Entry 7EJX (electron microscopy, 2.40 A resolution); this record covers chains A and S of the 5 polymer chains in the assembly.

[Chain A]
Protein: Guanine nucleotide-binding protein G(i) subunit alpha-1
Source organism: Homo sapiens
UniProt: P63096 (GNAI1_HUMAN); numbering as in UniProt (aligned over 1-354)
Chain sequence (354 residues; row label = number of the first residue in the row):
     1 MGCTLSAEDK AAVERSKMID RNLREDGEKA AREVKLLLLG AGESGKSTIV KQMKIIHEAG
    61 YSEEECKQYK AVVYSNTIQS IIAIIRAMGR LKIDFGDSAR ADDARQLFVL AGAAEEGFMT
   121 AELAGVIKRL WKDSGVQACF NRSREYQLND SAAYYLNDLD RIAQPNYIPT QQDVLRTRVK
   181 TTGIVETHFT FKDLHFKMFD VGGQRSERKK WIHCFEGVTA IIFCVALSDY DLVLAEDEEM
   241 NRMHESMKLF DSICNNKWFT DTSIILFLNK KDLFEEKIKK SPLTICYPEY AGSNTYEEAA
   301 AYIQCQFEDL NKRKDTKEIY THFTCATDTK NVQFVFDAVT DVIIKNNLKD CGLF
Not modelled in the structure: 1-3, 54-181, 234-240
Swiss-Prot annotation at these positions:
  - region: Lys35 to Thr48 (G1 motif), Asp173 to Thr181 (G2 motif), Phe196 to Arg205 (G3 motif), Ile265 to Asp272 (G4 motif), Thr324 to Thr329 (G5 motif)
  - binding site (GTP): Glu43 to Thr48, Ser151, Leu175 to Thr181, Asp200 to Gln204, Asn269 to Asp272, Ala326
  - binding site (Mg(2+)): Ser47, Thr181
  - modified residue: Arg178 (ADP-ribosylarginine), Gln204 (Deamidated glutamine), Cys351 (ADP-ribosylcysteine)
  - lipidation: Gly2 (N-myristoyl glycine), Cys3 (S-palmitoyl cysteine)
  - natural variant: Gly40 (G40C: In NEDHISB; G40R: In NEDHISB), Gly45 (G45D: In NEDHISB), Thr48 (T48I: In NEDHISB; T48K: In NEDHISB), Gln52 (Q52P: In NEDHISB), Ser75 (deletion: In NEDHISB; uncertain significance), Gln172 (deletion: In NEDHISB), Asp173 (D173V: In NEDHISB), Glu186 to Phe189 (deletion: In NEDHISB; uncertain significance), Cys224 (C224Y: In NEDHISB), Lys270 (K270N: In NEDHISB; K270R: In NEDHISB), Asp272 (D272G: In NEDHISB), Ala326 (A326P: In NEDHISB), 1 further natural variant entry in UniProt
  - mutagenesis: Gly42 (G42R: Abolishes switch to an activated conformation and dissociation from beta and gamma subunits upon GTP binding. Abolishes interaction with RGS family members), Glu116 (E116L: Enhances interaction (inactive GDP-bound) with RGS14), Gln147 (Q147L: Enhances interaction (inactive GDP-bound) with RGS14), Glu245 (E245L: Enhances interaction (inactive GDP-bound) with RGS14)

[Chain S]
Protein: scFv16
Source organism: Mus musculus
Notes: antibody fragment or engineered binder
Chain sequence (259 residues; numbered 1 to 247 plus 14 insertion-coded residues; 2 numbers in that range are skipped by the numbering (no residue carries them; nothing is unmodelled there); the number before each row is that of its first residue; a row labelled like 121A-121N holds insertion residues (121A, then the next letters in order)):
     1 DVQLVESGGG LVQPGGSRKL SCSASGFAFS SFGMHWVRQA PEKGLEWVAY ISSGSGTIYY
    61 ADTVKGRFTI SRDDPKNTLF LQMTSLRSED TAMYYCVRSI YYYGSSPFDF WGQGTTLTVS
   121 S
121A-121N GGGGSGGGGSGGGG
   124 SDIVMTQATS SVPVTPGESV SISCRSSKSL LHSNGNTYLY WFLQRPGQSP QLLIYRMSNL
   184 ASGVPDRFSG SGSGTAFTLT ISRLEAEDVG VYYCMQHLEY PLTFGAGTKL ELKAAAHHHH
   244 HHHH
Not modelled in the structure: 121A-121N, 236-247
Cystine bridges: Cys22-Cys96, Cys147-Cys217

[How chain A and chain S interact]
Residue-residue contacts (26; chain A residue first):
  Thr4(A) - His155(S)  hydrogen bond (backbone-side chain)
  Ser6(A) - His155(S)
  Ser6(A) - Tyr161(S)  hydrogen bond
  Ser6(A) - Leu221(S)
  Ala7(A) - His220(S)
  Ala7(A) - Leu221(S)
  Ala7(A) - Tyr223(S)  hydrophobic
  Glu8(A) - Tyr101(S)
  Glu8(A) - Pro107(S)
  Glu8(A) - Tyr161(S)
  Glu8(A) - Tyr163(S)  hydrogen bond
  Glu8(A) - Arg179(S)  salt bridge
  Glu8(A) - His220(S)
  Asp9(A) - Asn157(S)  hydrogen bond
  Asp9(A) - Tyr161(S)
  Ala11(A) - Tyr101(S)  hydrophobic
  Ala12(A) - Tyr101(S)
  Glu14(A) - Ser52(S)
  Glu14(A) - Ser53(S)
  Glu14(A) - Gly56(S)
  Glu14(A) - Thr57(S)  hydrogen bond
  Arg15(A) - Ile100(S)
  Arg15(A) - Tyr101(S)
  Arg15(A) - Tyr102(S)
  Met18(A) - Ser53(S)
  Met18(A) - Gly54(S)
Also at the interface, not in a pair above, chain A (11 interface residues in all): Leu5
Also at the interface, not in a pair above, chain S (19 interface residues in all): Tyr50, Glu222

[Summary]
Chain A and chain S form an interface of 11 and 19 residues respectively; the contacts include 5 hydrogen
bonds and 1 salt bridge. Among the polar pairs are Glu8(A)-Arg179(S), Thr4(A)-His155(S) and Ser6(A)-Tyr161(S).
Here chain A is Guanine nucleotide-binding protein G(i) subunit alpha-1 (Homo sapiens) and chain S is scFv16
(Mus musculus). Entry 7EJX (Structure of the GPR88-Gi1 signaling complex bound to a synthetic ligand) was
determined by electron microscopy.
